Entry 2WWA (electron microscopy, 8.90 A resolution (very low resolution: no residue pairs are listed; an interface is given only as per-side residue counts)); this record covers chains E and L of the 15 polymer chains in the assembly.

Chain E:
Molecule: 25S RRNA
From: Saccharomyces cerevisiae
Sequence (34 nucleotides; numbered 528 to 561; the number before each row is that of its first residue):
   528 UGAAAAGAAC UUUGAAAAGA GAGUGAAAAA GUAC

Chain L:
Name: 60S ribosomal protein L26-A
From: Saccharomyces cerevisiae
Reference sequence: P05743 (RL26A_YEAST); numbering as in UniProt (aligned over 1-127)
Sequence (127 residues; numbered 1 to 127; the number before each row is that of its first residue):
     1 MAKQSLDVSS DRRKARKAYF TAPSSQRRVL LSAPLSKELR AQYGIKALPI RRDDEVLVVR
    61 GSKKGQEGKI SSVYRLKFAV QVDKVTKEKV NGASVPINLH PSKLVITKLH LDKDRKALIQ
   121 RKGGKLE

How chain E and chain L interact:
At this resolution (9 A) residue pairs are not listed: 12 residues of chain E and 11 of chain L lie at the interface.

In short:
The interface between chain E and chain L involves 12 residues on one side and 11 on the other.
Chain E is 25S RRNA and chain L is 60S ribosomal protein L26-A, both from Saccharomyces cerevisiae; the
structure, Cryo-EM structure of idle yeast Ssh1 complex bound to the yeast 80S ribosome, was determined by
electron microscopy (same publication as 2WW9 and 2WWB).
